Entry 5M5W (electron microscopy, 3.80 A resolution); this record covers chains A and E of the 16 polymer chains in the assembly.

# Chain A
Protein: DNA-directed RNA polymerase I subunit RPA190
Organism: Saccharomyces cerevisiae S288c
Notes: EC 2.7.7.6
Reference sequence: P10964 (RPA1_YEAST); numbering as in UniProt (aligned over 1-1664)
Sequence (1664 residues; numbered 1 to 1664; the number before each row is that of its first residue):
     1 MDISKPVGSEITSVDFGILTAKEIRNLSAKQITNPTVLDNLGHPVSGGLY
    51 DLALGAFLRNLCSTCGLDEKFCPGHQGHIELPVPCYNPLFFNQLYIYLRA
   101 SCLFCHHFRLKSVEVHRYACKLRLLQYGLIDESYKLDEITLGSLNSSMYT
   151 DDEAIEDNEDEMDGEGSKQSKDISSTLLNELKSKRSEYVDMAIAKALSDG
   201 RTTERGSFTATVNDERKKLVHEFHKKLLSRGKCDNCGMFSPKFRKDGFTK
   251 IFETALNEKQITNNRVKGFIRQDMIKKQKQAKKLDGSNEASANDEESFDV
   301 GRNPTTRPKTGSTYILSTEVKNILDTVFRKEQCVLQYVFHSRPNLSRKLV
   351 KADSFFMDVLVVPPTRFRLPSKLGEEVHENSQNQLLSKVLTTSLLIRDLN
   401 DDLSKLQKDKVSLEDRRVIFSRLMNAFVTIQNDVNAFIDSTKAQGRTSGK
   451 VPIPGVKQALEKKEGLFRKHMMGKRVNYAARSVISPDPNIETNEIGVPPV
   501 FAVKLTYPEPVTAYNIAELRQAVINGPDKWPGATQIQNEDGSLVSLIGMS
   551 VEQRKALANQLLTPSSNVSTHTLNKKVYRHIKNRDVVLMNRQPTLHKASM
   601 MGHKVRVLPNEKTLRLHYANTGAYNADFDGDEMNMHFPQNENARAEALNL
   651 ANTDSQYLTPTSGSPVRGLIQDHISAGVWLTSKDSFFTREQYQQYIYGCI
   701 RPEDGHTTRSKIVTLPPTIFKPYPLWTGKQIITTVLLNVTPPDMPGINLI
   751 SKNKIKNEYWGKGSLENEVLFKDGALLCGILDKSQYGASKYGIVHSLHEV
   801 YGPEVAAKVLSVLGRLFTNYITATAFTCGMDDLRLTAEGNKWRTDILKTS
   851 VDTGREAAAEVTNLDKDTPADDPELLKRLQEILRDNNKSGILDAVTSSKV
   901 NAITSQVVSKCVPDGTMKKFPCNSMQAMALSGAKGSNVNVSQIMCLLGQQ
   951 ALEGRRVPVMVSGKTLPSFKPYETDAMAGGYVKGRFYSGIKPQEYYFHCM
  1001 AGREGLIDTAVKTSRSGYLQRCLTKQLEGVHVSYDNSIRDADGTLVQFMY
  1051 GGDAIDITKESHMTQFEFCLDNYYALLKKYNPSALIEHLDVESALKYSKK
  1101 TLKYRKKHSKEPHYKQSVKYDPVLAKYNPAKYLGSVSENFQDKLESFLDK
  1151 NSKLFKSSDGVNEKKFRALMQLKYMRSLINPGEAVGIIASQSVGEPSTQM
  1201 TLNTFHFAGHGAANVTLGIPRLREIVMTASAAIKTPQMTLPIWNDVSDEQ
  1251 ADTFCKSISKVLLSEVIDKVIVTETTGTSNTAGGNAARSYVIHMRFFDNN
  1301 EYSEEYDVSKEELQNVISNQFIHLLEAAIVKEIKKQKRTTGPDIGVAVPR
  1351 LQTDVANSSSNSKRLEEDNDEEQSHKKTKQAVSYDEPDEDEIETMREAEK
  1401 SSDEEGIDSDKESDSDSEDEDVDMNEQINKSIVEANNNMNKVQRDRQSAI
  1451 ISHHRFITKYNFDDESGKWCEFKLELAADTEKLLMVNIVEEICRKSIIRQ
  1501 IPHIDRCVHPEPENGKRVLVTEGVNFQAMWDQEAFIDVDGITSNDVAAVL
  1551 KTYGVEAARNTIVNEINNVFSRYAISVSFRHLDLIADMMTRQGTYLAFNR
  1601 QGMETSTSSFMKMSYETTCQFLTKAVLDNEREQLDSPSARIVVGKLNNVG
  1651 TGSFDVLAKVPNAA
Not modelled in the structure: 144-170, 271-311, 407-416, 1154-1159, 1208-1213, 1353-1432, 1664
Ion coordination: Zn2+ site 1: C62, C65, C72, H75; Zn2+ site 2: C102, C105, C233, C236
Swiss-Prot annotation at these positions:
  - region: P992 to E1004 (Bridging helix)
  - binding site (Zn(2+)): C62, C65, C72, H75, C102, C105, C233, C236
  - binding site (Mg(2+)): D627, D629, D631
  - modified residue (Phosphoserine): S889, S1636
What the authors report for this chain:
  - conformationally variable residues (order/disorder transition): A443 to G455, T1013

# Chain E
Protein: DNA-directed RNA polymerases I, II, and III subunit RPABC1
Organism: Saccharomyces cerevisiae S288c
Reference sequence: P20434 (RPAB1_YEAST); residue numbers follow UniProt; this construct covers 1-215
Sequence (215 residues; row label = number of the first residue in the row):
     1 MDQENERNISRLWRAFRTVKEMVKDRGYFITQEEVELPLEDFKAKYCDSM
    51 GRPQRKMMSFQANPTEESISKFPDMGSLWVEFCDEPSVGVKTMKTFVIHI
   101 QEKNFQTGIFVYQNNITPSAMKLVPSIPPATIETFNEAALVVNITHHELV
   151 PKHIRLSSDEKRELLKRYRLKESQLPRIQRADPVALYLGLKRGEVVKIIR
   201 KSETSGRYASYRICM
Not modelled in the structure: 1

# Chain A / chain E interface
Pairs across the interface (86; chain A residue first):
  I130(A) - M215(E)  hydrophobic
  Y134(A) - R192(E)
  T209(A) - S173(E)  hydrogen bond (side chain-backbone)
  T211(A) - S173(E)
  T211(A) - R177(E)
  E215(A) - R177(E)  salt bridge
  D1035(A) - Y168(E)
  R1039(A) - L170(E)
  G1043(A) - Q174(E)  hydrogen bond (backbone-side chain)
  T1044(A) - Q174(E)  hydrogen bond (side chain-backbone)
  L1045(A) - L170(E)  hydrophobic
  L1045(A) - Q174(E)  hydrogen bond (backbone-backbone)
  L1045(A) - P176(E)
  Q1047(A) - Y208(E)
  F1048(A) - Y208(E)  hydrogen bond (backbone-side chain)
  F1048(A) - Y211(E)
  M1049(A) - Y208(E)  hydrogen bond (backbone-side chain)
  G1051(A) - T204(E)
  G1051(A) - S205(E)
  G1052(A) - S205(E)  hydrogen bond (backbone-side chain)
  G1052(A) - Y208(E)
  D1053(A) - T204(E)  hydrogen bond
  D1053(A) - S205(E)  hydrogen bond
  R1105(A) - R207(E)
  H1113(A) - H147(E)  hydrogen bond (side chain-backbone)
  H1113(A) - E148(E)  hydrogen bond (side chain-backbone)
  H1113(A) - V150(E)
  H1113(A) - K152(E)
  Y1114(A) - E21(E)  hydrogen bond
  Y1114(A) - D25(E)
  Y1114(A) - N143(E)  hydrogen bond
  Y1114(A) - T145(E)
  Y1114(A) - H146(E)  hydrogen bond
  Y1114(A) - K152(E)  hydrogen bond (backbone-side chain)
  V1118(A) - I154(E)  hydrophobic
  V1118(A) - K197(E)
  Y1120(A) - R207(E)  hydrogen bond (backbone-side chain)
  D1121(A) - K197(E)
  D1121(A) - R207(E)
  P1122(A) - R207(E)
  K1126(A) - R167(E)
  S1137(A) - S205(E)  hydrogen bond
  E1138(A) - S205(E)
  E1138(A) - G206(E)  hydrogen bond (side chain-backbone)
  E1138(A) - R207(E)
  N1139(A) - T204(E)
  N1139(A) - S205(E)  hydrogen bond (side chain-backbone)
  N1139(A) - G206(E)
  W1530(A) - V142(E)  hydrophobic
  D1531(A) - R7(E)  salt bridge
  D1531(A) - R11(E)  salt bridge
  E1533(A) - R14(E)  salt bridge
  V1538(A) - V142(E)  hydrophobic
  V1538(A) - H147(E)  hydrogen bond (backbone-side chain)
  D1539(A) - H146(E)
  D1539(A) - H147(E)  hydrogen bond (backbone-side chain)
  D1539(A) - E148(E)  hydrogen bond (backbone-backbone)
  G1540(A) - E148(E)
  I1541(A) - H147(E)  hydrogen bond (backbone-side chain)
  I1541(A) - L149(E)
  T1542(A) - L149(E)
  K1551(A) - P183(E)
  T1552(A) - I144(E)
  T1552(A) - P183(E)
  Y1553(A) - I144(E)
  Y1553(A) - H147(E)
  Y1553(A) - V150(E)
  Y1553(A) - P183(E)
  G1554(A) - P183(E)
  G1554(A) - V184(E)
  V1555(A) - I178(E)  hydrophobic
  E1556(A) - P151(E)
  E1556(A) - I198(E)
  E1556(A) - R200(E)  salt bridge
  E1556(A) - R212(E)  salt bridge
  A1557(A) - L149(E)
  A1557(A) - V150(E)  hydrophobic
  R1559(A) - R200(E)
  N1560(A) - L149(E)  hydrogen bond (side chain-backbone)
  T1561(A) - L149(E)
  V1563(A) - E203(E)
  F1579(A) - E203(E)
  R1580(A) - T204(E)  hydrogen bond
  Q1592(A) - R177(E)
  G1593(A) - Q179(E)
  T1594(A) - Q179(E)
Other interface residues (no listed pair), chain A (63 interface residues in all): E138, S207, V1046, T1101, K1115, Q1116, A1125, L1550, N1567, D1587, T1590, R1591
Other interface residues (no listed pair), chain E (52 interface residues in all): S10, P128, V141, K171, L175, D182, Y187, I199, S202, A209, S210

# Summary
Chain A and chain E form an interface of 63 and 52 residues respectively; the contacts include 25 hydrogen
bonds and 6 salt bridges. Polar pairs include E215(A)-R177(E), D1531(A)-R7(E) and D1531(A)-R11(E). From
UniProt: 8 Zn2+-binding residues and 3 Mg2+-binding residues on chain A. From the paper: conformational
variability at A443(A) and T1013(A).
Here chain A is DNA-directed RNA polymerase I subunit RPA190 and chain E is DNA-directed RNA polymerases I,
II, and III subunit RPABC1, both from Saccharomyces cerevisiae S288c. Entry 5M5W (RNA Polymerase I open
complex) was determined by electron microscopy together with 5M5X, 5M5Y and 5M64 from the same study.
